PDB entry 3VQG | X-ray diffraction, 1.35 A resolution | chains A and B

# Chain A
Protein: E3 ubiquitin-protein ligase LNX
Organism: Mus musculus
Notes: fragment: second PDZ domain
UniProtKB: O70263 (LNX1_MOUSE); residues 1-87 here correspond to UniProt positions 381-467 (UniProt number = residue number + 380)
Amino-acid sequence (94 residues; row label = number of the first residue in the row; numbers below 1 keep their minus sign (Gly-6 is residue -6)):
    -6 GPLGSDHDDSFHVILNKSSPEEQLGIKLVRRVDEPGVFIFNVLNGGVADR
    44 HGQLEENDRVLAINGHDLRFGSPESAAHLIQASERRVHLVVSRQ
Unresolved in the structure: -6 to 2
Construct notes: expression tag (-6 to 0)
UniProt features mapped onto this chain:
  - modified residue: Ser65 (Phosphoserine)

# Chain B
Protein: C-terminal peptide from Immunoglobulin superfamily member 5
UniProtKB: Q7TSN7 (IGSF5_MOUSE); residues 98-105 here correspond to UniProt positions 363-370 (UniProt number = residue number + 265)
Amino-acid sequence (9 residues; each row starts with the number of its first residue):
    97 YKVRNVTLV
Unresolved in the structure: 97-101
Construct notes: expression tag (97)

# Interface between chain A and chain B
Contacting residue pairs - 18 pairs, chain A then chain B:
  Gln16(A) with Leu104(B); Val105(B)
  Leu17(A) with Val105(B), hydrogen bond (backbone-backbone)
  Gly18(A) with Val105(B), hydrogen bond (backbone-backbone)
  Ile19(A) with Thr103(B); Leu104(B); Val105(B), hydrogen bond (backbone-backbone)
  Lys20(A) with Val102(B); Thr103(B)
  Leu21(A) with Val102(B); Thr103(B), hydrogen bond (backbone-backbone); Val105(B), hydrophobic
  Val22(A) with Val102(B), hydrophobic
  Phe33(A) with Val102(B), hydrophobic
  Pro66(A) with Thr103(B)
  Ala70(A) with Thr103(B); Val105(B), hydrophobic
  Ile73(A) with Val105(B), hydrophobic
Interface residues without a listed pair, chain A (13 interface residues in all): Leu36, Ala69

# Overview
13 residues of chain A and 4 residues of chain B are in contact, with 4 hydrogen bonds. Polar pairs include
Leu17(A)-Val105(B), Gly18(A)-Val105(B) and Ile19(A)-Val105(B).
Chain A is E3 ubiquitin-protein ligase LNX (Mus musculus) and chain B is C-terminal peptide from
Immunoglobulin superfamily member 5; the structure, Crystal Structure Analysis of the PDZ Domain Derived from
the Tight Junction Regulating Protein, was determined by X-ray diffraction.
